Entry 2PMO (X-ray diffraction, 2.90 A resolution); this record covers chain X.

Chain X:
Protein: Ser/Thr protein kinase
From: Plasmodium falciparum
Reference sequence: Q7YTF7 (Q7YTF7_PLAF7); residue numbers follow UniProt; this construct covers 1-343
Amino-acid sequence (348 residues; row label = number of the first residue in the row; numbers below 1 keep their minus sign (Gly-4 is residue -4)):
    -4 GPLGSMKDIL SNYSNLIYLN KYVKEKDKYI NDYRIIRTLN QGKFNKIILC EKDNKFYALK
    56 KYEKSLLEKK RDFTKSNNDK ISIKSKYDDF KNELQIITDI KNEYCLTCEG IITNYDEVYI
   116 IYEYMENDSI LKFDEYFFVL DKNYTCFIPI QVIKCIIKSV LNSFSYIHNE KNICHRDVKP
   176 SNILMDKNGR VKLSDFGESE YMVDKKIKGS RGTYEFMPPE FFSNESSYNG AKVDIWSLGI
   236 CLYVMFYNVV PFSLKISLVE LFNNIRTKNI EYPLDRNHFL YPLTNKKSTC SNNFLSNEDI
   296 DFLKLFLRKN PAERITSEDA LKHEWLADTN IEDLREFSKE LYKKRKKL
Unresolved in the structure: 280-287
Sequence notes: expression tag (-4 to 0)
Ligand contacts: hymenialdisine (HMD; 4-(5-amino-4-oxo-4H-pyrazol-3-yl)-2-bromo-4,5,6,7-tetrahydro-3ah-pyrrolo[2,3-c]azepin-8-one): Leu34, Ile42, Ala53, Lys55, Leu101, Tyr117, Glu118, Tyr119, Met120, Asp123, Asn177, Leu179, Ser189, Asp190

Summary:
Bound to chain X: hymenialdisine.
Chain X is Ser/Thr protein kinase (Plasmodium falciparum); the structure, Crystal structure of PfPK7 in
complex with hymenialdisine, was determined by X-ray diffraction (same publication as 2PMN).
